Entry 6M99 (electron microscopy, 3.40 A resolution); this record covers chains A and D of the 12 polymer chains in the assembly.

[Chain A]
Name: VP2
Organism: Grass carp reovirus
Reference sequence: Q9E3V9 (Q9E3V9_9REOV); numbering as in UniProt (aligned over 1-1274)
Amino-acid sequence (1274 residues; numbered 1 to 1274; the number before each row is that of its first residue):
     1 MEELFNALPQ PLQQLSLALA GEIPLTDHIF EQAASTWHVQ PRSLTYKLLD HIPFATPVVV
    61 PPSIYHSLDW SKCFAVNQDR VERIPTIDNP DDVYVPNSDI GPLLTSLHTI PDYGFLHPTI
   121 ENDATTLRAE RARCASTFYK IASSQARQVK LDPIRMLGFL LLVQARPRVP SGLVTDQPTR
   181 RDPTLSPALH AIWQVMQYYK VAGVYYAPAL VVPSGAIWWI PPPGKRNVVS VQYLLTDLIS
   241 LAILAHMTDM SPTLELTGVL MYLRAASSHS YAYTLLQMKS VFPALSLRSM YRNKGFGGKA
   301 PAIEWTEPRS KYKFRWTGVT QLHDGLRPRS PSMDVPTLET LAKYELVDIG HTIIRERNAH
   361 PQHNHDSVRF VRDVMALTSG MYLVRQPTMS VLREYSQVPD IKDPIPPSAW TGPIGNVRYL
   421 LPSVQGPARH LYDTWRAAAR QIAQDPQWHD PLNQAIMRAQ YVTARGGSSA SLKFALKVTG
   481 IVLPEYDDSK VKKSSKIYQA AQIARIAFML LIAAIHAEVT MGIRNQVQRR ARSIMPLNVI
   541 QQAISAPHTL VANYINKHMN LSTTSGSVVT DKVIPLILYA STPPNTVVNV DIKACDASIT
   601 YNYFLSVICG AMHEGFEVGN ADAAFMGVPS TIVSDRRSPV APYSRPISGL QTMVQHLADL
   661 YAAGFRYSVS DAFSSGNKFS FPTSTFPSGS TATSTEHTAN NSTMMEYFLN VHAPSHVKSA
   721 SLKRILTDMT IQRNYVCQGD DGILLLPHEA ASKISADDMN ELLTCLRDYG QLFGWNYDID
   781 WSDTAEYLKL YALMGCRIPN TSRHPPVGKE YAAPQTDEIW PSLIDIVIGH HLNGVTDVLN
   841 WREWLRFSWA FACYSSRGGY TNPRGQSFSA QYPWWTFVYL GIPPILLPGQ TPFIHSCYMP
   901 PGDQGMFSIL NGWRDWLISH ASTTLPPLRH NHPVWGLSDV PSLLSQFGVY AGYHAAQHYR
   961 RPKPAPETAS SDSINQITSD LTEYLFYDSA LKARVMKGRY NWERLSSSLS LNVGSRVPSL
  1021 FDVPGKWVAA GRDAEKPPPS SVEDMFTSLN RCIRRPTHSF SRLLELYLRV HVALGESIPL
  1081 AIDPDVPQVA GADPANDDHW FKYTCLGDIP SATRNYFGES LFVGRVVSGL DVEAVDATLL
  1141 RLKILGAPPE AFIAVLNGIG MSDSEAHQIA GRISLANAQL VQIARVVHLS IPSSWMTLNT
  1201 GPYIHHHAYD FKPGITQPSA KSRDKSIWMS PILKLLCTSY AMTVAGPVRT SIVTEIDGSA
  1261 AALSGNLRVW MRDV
Not modelled in the structure: 1
What the authors report for this chain:
  - catalytic residues: Asp-591, Asp-740, Asp-741 (by similarity / conservation)

[Chain D]
Name: VP3
Organism: Grass carp reovirus
Reference sequence: Q9E3V8 (Q9E3V8_9REOV); residue numbers follow UniProt; this construct covers 1-1214
Amino-acid sequence (1214 residues; numbered 1 to 1214; the number before each row is that of its first residue):
     1 MPRRSARKAQ SAIASPADTN VVPAKDAPTT NSPPSTTSPN QAAADANQQQ AGIVSSQSGP
    61 NAVGDSAPSS SVNNDGDIIT RPTSDSIAAV ANATKPAAVV SDPQSMKVTP IVNPSSYVCN
   121 VCNARFSTMS ALSEHLRSDH RDDASTLLAT PMINNAIRSF LTAWDDIRIL SPDVSSKSLS
   181 AYLDSAVANG PELIIEDTGL CTSFMLLDNI PSAHLTKELI GFTWFMQMYQ MTPPLPEGAV
   241 NRIVCMTNWA SLGDEGRGLE VRLPPPTDSS VHAYKTVLSR GYIDNAQFNP LALRSNVLLM
   301 LLQFTLSNLK INKSSTFTSD VTTITSGRMI RAFEGRPELL ALAYPGRAVL PTQTKNAQFL
   361 STAIADRIGR LDRANLIGGE VSAMVECMEL CDALTLHIRE TYIMLLRSMH QDPTQIVQIV
   421 NECANNLLNS TIPISLRPTI LCPWFASSED LRLQQVMHLV NISSNTAAAL PLVEALSTLL
   481 RSVTPLVLDP TVLTNAITTI SESTTQTISP ISEILRLLQP MGNDYAAFWK CIASWAYNGL
   541 VTTVLSEDAF PDSSQSITHL PSMWKCLFLT LAGPMTSDPH SPVKVFMALA NLLAQPEPIA
   601 IGVPGMHQTT PASQFSHPGV WPPGFLNPQL INPQQAPLLR AFAEHIRANW PQPSEFGYGS
   661 TLQGSANLFI PSNRMVYPWP NQPLPRLTVA PTYDSAMSNW ISTTIAFFIR VVNSVNMTAT
   721 VNDLTRRTMT GVMTAMRQVK TMTPFYIQHM CPTELSVLAS VTVTPPFQVP FTRLVQNDVI
   781 TNVLVARVDP AQRGDAAVDI RATHATFAAA LPVDPAAIVV AMLCGQTETN LIPSHHYGKA
   841 FAPLFASNAM FTRNQRAVIT REAFVCARSA VAQCQDAGFL VPRPLDALRQ FDVTSAAAAE
   901 IMHAVNDAFK TAFDLDGALL DGLALYGDPR IADLSAAYLQ YGGNVVREHV PPGPSHIHRA
   961 LQQVESTFMA EMNLFNVARG NLYLVQTATN GNWSPMAPVA APPFVRGGPN VRVVGRFGTI
  1021 VPRPNGLEPQ LIDDGNVPRD IAGDWVYPSD VLQVSVAVFR DYVWPMVKAG RTRVLVELGH
  1081 YVYTLHYYDP QISLDEAPIL EEWLSKINPA GIPPVPFCIP IPQVYPCITA RRVHYAFTSE
  1141 NNNDSLFSTN AASIDTAFGE NAAVSPLRWP GLVDPNYRVG TNDLPNRITL YNSLYRYNFT
  1201 YPTLDGIMYV RSAT
Not modelled in the structure: 1-14, 142-154
Cystine bridges: Cys-119/Cys-122

[Interface between chain A and chain D]
Contacting residue pairs (35):
  Pro-422(A) / Thr-494(D)
  Pro-422(A) / Asn-495(D)
  Pro-422(A) / Thr-498(D)
  Ser-423(A) / Thr-491(D)
  Gln-425(A) / Thr-494(D)
  Gln-425(A) / Thr-498(D)  hydrogen bond
  Gln-425(A) / Leu-518(D)
  Gln-425(A) / Pro-520(D)
  Arg-429(A) / Thr-498(D)
  His-430(A) / Ser-503(D)
  His-430(A) / Ile-508(D)
  Asp-433(A) / Glu-502(D)
  Asp-433(A) / Ser-503(D)
  Ala-437(A) / Thr-504(D)
  Glu-706(A) / Thr-505(D)  hydrogen bond
  Glu-706(A) / Ile-508(D)
  Asn-710(A) / Ile-508(D)
  Asn-710(A) / Ser-512(D)
  Asn-710(A) / Arg-516(D)
  Val-711(A) / Ser-512(D)
  Val-711(A) / Leu-515(D)  hydrophobic
  Val-711(A) / Arg-516(D)
  Val-711(A) / Gln-519(D)
  Pro-714(A) / Arg-516(D)  hydrogen bond (backbone-side chain)
  Ser-715(A) / Arg-516(D)
  Ser-715(A) / Gln-519(D)  hydrogen bond
  His-716(A) / Met-521(D)
  Ala-720(A) / Asp-548(D)
  Lys-723(A) / Arg-516(D)
  Lys-723(A) / Asp-548(D)
  Arg-724(A) / Asp-552(D)  salt bridge
  Asp-728(A) / Gln-555(D)
  Asp-728(A) / His-559(D)  salt bridge
  Ile-731(A) / Thr-505(D)
  Gln-732(A) / Thr-505(D)  hydrogen bond
Interface residues without a listed pair, chain A (23 interface residues in all): Gly-426, Thr-434, His-712, Thr-727
Interface residues without a listed pair, chain D (21 interface residues in all): Ser-554
The authors on this interface:
  - interface residues, chain D: Ile-500(D)

[Summary]
23 residues of chain A and 21 residues of chain D are in contact, with 5 hydrogen bonds and 2 salt bridges.
Polar contacts include Arg-724(A)/Asp-552(D), Asp-728(A)/His-559(D) and Gln-425(A)/Thr-498(D). From the paper:
catalytic residues Asp-591(A), Asp-740(A) and Asp-741(A); the interface residue Ile-500(D).
Here chain A is VP2 and chain D is VP3, both from Grass carp reovirus. Entry 6M99 (In situ structure of
transcriptional enzyme complex and asymmetric inner capsid protein of aquareovirus at primed ...) was
determined by electron microscopy.
